Entry 8JHK (electron microscopy, 4.76 A resolution (low resolution: residue-level contacts below are approximate; hydrogen-bond / salt-bridge calls are withheld)); this record covers chains A and B of the 3 polymer chains in the assembly.

Chain A:
Name: Engulfment and cell motility protein 1
Source organism: Homo sapiens
UniProt: Q92556 (ELMO1_HUMAN); residue numbers follow UniProt; this construct covers 1-727
Chain sequence (733 residues; numbered -5 to 727; the number before each row is that of its first residue; numbers below 1 keep their minus sign (Gly-5 is residue -5)):
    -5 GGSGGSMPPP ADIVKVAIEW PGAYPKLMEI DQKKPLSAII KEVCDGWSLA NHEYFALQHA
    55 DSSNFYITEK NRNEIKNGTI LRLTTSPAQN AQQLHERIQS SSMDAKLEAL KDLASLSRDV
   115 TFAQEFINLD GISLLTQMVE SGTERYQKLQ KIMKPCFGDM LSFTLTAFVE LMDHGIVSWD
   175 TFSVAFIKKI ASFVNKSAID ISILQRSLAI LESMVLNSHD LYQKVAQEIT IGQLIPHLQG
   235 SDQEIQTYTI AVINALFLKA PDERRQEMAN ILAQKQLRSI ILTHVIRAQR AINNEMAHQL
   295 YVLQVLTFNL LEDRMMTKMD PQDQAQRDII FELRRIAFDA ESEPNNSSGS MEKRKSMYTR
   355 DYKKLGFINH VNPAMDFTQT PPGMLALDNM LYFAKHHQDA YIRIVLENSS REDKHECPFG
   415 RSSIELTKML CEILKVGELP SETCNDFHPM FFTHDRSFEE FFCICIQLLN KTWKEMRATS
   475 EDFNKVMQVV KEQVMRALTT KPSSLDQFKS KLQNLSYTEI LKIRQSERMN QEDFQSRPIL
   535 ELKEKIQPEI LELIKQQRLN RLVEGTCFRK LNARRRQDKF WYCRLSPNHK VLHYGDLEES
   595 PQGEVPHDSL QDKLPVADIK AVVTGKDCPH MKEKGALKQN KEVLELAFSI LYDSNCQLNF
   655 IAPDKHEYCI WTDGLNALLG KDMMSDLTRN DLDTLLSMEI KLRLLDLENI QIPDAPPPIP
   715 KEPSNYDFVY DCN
Unresolved in the structure: -5 to 0
Differences from the reference sequence: expression tag (-5 to 0)
Curated features (UniProtKB/Swiss-Prot):
  - motif: Pro707 to Pro714 (SH3-binding)
  - modified residue: Tyr18 (Phosphotyrosine), Lys100 (N6-acetyllysine), Lys105 (N6-acetyllysine), Tyr216 (Phosphotyrosine), Ser344 (Phosphoserine), Tyr395 (Phosphotyrosine), Tyr511 (Phosphotyrosine), Tyr720 (Phosphotyrosine)
From the paper describing this entry:
  - mutagenesis - E36A/D39A (1.5-fold): increased catalytic activity on Rac1

Chain B:
Name: Dedicator of cytokinesis protein 5
Source organism: Homo sapiens
UniProt: Q9H7D0 (DOCK5_HUMAN); residue numbers follow UniProt; this construct covers 1-1642
Chain sequence (1648 residues; row label = number of the first residue in the row; numbers below 1 keep their minus sign (Gly-5 is residue -5)):
    -5 GGSGGSMARW IPTKRQKYGV AIYNYNASQD VELSLQIGDT VHILEMYEGW YRGYTLQNKS
    55 KKGIFPETYI HLKEATVEDL GQHETVIPGE LPLVQELTST LREWAVIWRK LYVNNKLTLF
   115 RQLQQMTYSL IEWRSQILSG TLPKDELAEL KKKVTAKIDH GNRMLGLDLV VRDDNGNILD
   175 PDETSTIALF KAHEVASKRI EEKIQEEKSI LQNLDLRGQS IFSTIHTYGL YVNFKNFVCN
   235 IGEDAELFMA LYDPDQSTFI SENYLIRWGS NGMPKEIEKL NNLQAVFTDL SSMDLIRPRV
   295 SLVCQIVRVG HMELKEGKKH TCGLRRPFGV AVMDITDIIH GKVDDEEKQH FIPFQQIAME
   355 TYIRQRQLIM SPLITSHVIG ENEPLTSVLN KVIAAKEVNH KGQGLWVSLK LLPGDLTQVQ
   415 KNFSHLVDRS TAIARKMGFP EIILPGDVRN DIYVTLIHGE FDKGKKKTPK NVEVTMSVHD
   475 EEGKLLEKAI HPGAGYEGIS EYKSVVYYQV KQPCWYETVK VSIAIEEVTR CHIRFTFRHR
   535 SSQETRDKSE RAFGVAFVKL MNPDGTTLQD GRHDLVVYKG DNKKMEDAKF YLTLPGTKME
   595 MEEKELQASK NLVTFTPSKD STKDSFQIAT LICSTKLTQN VDLLGLLNWR SNSQNIKHNL
   655 KKLMEVDGGE IVKFLQDTLD ALFNIMMEMS DSETYDFLVF DALVFIISLI GDIKFQHFNP
   715 VLETYIYKHF SATLAYVKLS KVLNFYVANA DDSSKTELLF AALKALKYLF RFIIQSRVLY
   775 LRFYGQSKDG DEFNNSIRQL FLAFNMLMDR PLEEAVKIKG AALKYLPSII NDVKLVFDPV
   835 ELSVLFCKFI QSIPDNQLVR QKLNCMTKIV ESTLFRQSEC REVLLPLLTD QLSGQLDDNS
   895 NKPDHEASSQ LLSNILEVLD RKDVGATAVH IQLIMERLLR RINRTVIGMN RQSPHIGSFV
   955 ACMIALLQQM DDSHYSHYIS TFKTRQDIID FLMETFIMFK DLIGKNVYAK DWMVMNMTQN
  1015 RVFLRAINQF AEVLTRFFMD QASFELQLWN NYFHLAVAFL THESLQLETF SQAKRNKIVK
  1075 KYGDMRKEIG FRIRDMWYNL GPHKIKFIPS MVGPILEVTL TPEVELRKAT IPIFFDMMQC
  1135 EFNFSGNGNF HMFENELITK LDQEVEGGRG DEQYKVLLEK LLLEHCRKHK YLSSSGEVFA
  1195 LLVSSLLENL LDYRTIIMQD ESKENRMSCT VNVLNFYKEK KREDIYIRYL YKLRDLHRDC
  1255 ENYTEAAYTL LLHAELLQWS DKPCVPHLLQ RDSYYVYTQQ ELKEKLYQEI ISYFDKGKMW
  1315 EKAIKLSKEL AETYESKVFD YEGLGNLLKK RASFYENIIK AMRPQPEYFA VGYYGQGFPS
  1375 FLRNKIFIYR GKEYERREDF SLRLLTQFPN AEKMTSTTPP GEDIKSSPKQ YMQCFTVKPV
  1435 MSLPPSYKDK PVPEQILNYY RANEVQQFRY SRPFRKGEKD PDNEFATMWI ERTTYTTAYT
  1495 FPGILKWFEV KQISTEEISP LENAIETMEL TNERISNCVQ QHAWDRSLSV HPLSMLLSGI
  1555 VDPAVMGGFS NYEKAFFTEK YLQEHPEDQE KVELLKRLIA LQMPLLTEGI RIHGEKLTEQ
  1615 LKPLHERLSS CFRELKEKVE KHYGVITL
Unresolved in the structure: -5 to 0
Differences from the reference sequence: expression tag (-5 to 0); variant Arg1285 (Lys in Q9H7D0)
Curated features (UniProtKB/Swiss-Prot):
  - modified residue: Ser365 (Phosphoserine), Lys818 (N6-acetyllysine)

Chain A / chain B interface:
Pairs across the interface - 103 pairs, chain A then chain B:
  Val8(A) with Arg1390(B)
  Lys9(A) with Glu1361(B); Arg1390(B)
  Ala11(A) with Met1356(B)
  Tyr18(A) with Ile1353(B); Lys1354(B); Gln1449(B)
  Pro19(A) with Met1356(B)
  Leu21(A) with Met1356(B); Arg1357(B); Pro1358(B)
  Glu23(A) with Arg1390(B)
  Glu36(A) with His1545(B)
  Asp39(A) with His1545(B)
  Gly40(A) with Ser1543(B)
  Ser42(A) with Leu1542(B); Ser1543(B); Val1544(B)
  Asn71(A) with Tyr1388(B); Arg1390(B)
  Gly72(A) with Tyr1388(B)
  Gln392(A) with Glu391(B)
  Leu400(A) with Gly396(B)
  Glu401(A) with Trp400(B)
  Lys468(A) with Glu341(B)
  Arg531(A) with Tyr17(B)
  Glu535(A) with Asn18(B); Ile31(B)
  Leu536(A) with Asn18(B); Ile31(B)
  Lys539(A) with Gln30(B)
  Gln550(A) with Tyr106(B)
  Gln551(A) with Tyr106(B)
  Asn554(A) with Tyr106(B)
  Arg555(A) with Asn109(B)
  Asn582(A) with Thr1400(B); Pro1403(B)
  Thr688(A) with Tyr122(B)
  Leu689(A) with Trp102(B)
  Ser691(A) with Tyr122(B)
  Met692(A) with Trp102(B); Tyr122(B)
  Glu693(A) with Arg103(B)
  Lys695(A) with Tyr122(B)
  Leu696(A) with Ala99(B); Arg103(B)
  Arg697(A) with Gln30(B); Gly32(B)
  Leu699(A) with Arg96(B); Arg128(B)
  Asp700(A) with Val14(B); Gly32(B); Asp33(B); Thr34(B); Arg96(B)
  Leu701(A) with Ile31(B); Gly32(B); His65(B)
  Glu702(A) with Arg128(B); Leu132(B)
  Ile704(A) with His65(B); Leu66(B)
  Ile706(A) with Ile16(B); His65(B)
  Pro710(A) with Tyr17(B); Tyr63(B)
  Pro711(A) with Ile16(B); Tyr63(B)
  Pro712(A) with Thr62(B); Tyr63(B)
  Ile713(A) with Trp44(B); Tyr63(B)
  Pro714(A) with Gly43(B); Trp44(B); Pro60(B); Thr62(B)
  Lys715(A) with Trp44(B)
  Glu716(A) with Met1(B); Gln23(B); Trp44(B)
  Pro717(A) with Met1(B); Tyr41(B)
  Asn719(A) with Met1(B); Ala2(B); Tyr41(B)
  Tyr720(A) with Met1(B); Gln23(B)
  Asp721(A) with Met1(B); Ala2(B)
  Phe722(A) with Met1(B); Ala2(B); Trp4(B); Arg46(B); Lys56(B); Ile58(B)
  Val723(A) with Ala2(B); Arg3(B); Trp4(B)
  Tyr724(A) with Glu39(B); Arg46(B)
  Asp725(A) with Arg46(B)
  Cys726(A) with Tyr48(B)
  Asn727(A) with Tyr48(B)
Other interface residues (no listed pair), chain A (61 interface residues in all): Ile7, Asp393, Leu547, Gln705
Other interface residues (no listed pair), chain B (65 interface residues in all): Ala15, Ser22, Glu61, Thr92, Phe114, Thr121, Ile125, His394, Gln1359, Pro1546
The authors on this interface:
  - specific contacts: Glu36(A)-His1545(B), Asp39(A)-His1545(B)

Summary:
61 residues of chain A and 65 residues of chain B are in contact. The paper describes contacts between
Glu36(A) and His1545(B) and Asp39(A) and His1545(B). The paper reports that E36A/D39A of chain A increase
catalytic activity on Rac1.
Here chain A is Engulfment and cell motility protein 1 and chain B is Dedicator of cytokinesis protein 5, both
from Homo sapiens. Entry 8JHK (Cryo-EM structure of the DOCK5/ELMO1 complex, focused on one protomer) was
determined by electron microscopy (same publication as 8XM7).
